Entry 1VGI (X-ray diffraction, 1.90 A resolution); this record covers chain A.

[Chain A]
Molecule: Heme oxygenase 1
Source organism: Rattus norvegicus
Notes: EC 1.14.99.3
UniProtKB: P06762 (HMOX1_RAT); residues 1-267 here = UniProt positions 1-267
Amino-acid sequence (267 residues; numbered 1 to 267; the number before each row is that of its first residue):
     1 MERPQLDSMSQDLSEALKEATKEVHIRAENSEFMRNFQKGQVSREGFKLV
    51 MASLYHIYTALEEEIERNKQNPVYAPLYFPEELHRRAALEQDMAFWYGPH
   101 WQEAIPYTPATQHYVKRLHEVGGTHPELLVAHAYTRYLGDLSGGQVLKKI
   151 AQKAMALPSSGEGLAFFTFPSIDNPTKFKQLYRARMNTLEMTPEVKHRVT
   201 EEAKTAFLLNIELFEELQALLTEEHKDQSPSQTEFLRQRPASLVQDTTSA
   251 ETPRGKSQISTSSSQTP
Disordered / not traced: 1-10, 223-267
Swiss-Prot annotation at these positions:
  - binding site (heme b): K18, H25, Y134, R183
  - site: D140 (Important for catalytic activity)
  - modified residue (Phosphoserine): S229, S242
Ion coordination: heme Fe near H25 (its only coordinating residue here)
Residues lining bound ligands:
  - heme (HEM): S14, K18, H25, A28, E29, M34, Q38, Y134, T135, R136, L138, G139, S142, G143, V146, L147, K179, R183, F207, N210, F214
  - xenon (XE): F37, F47, V50, L54, L147, F167

[Summary]
Chain A binds heme and xenon. From UniProt: 4 heme b-binding residues.
Chain A is Heme oxygenase 1 (Rattus norvegicus); the structure, Crystal structure of xenon bound rat heme-heme
oxygenase-1 complex, was determined by X-ray diffraction (same publication as 1ULX).
